PDB entry 3QYM | X-ray diffraction, 3.20 A resolution | chains A and D of the 8 polymer chains in the assembly

[Chain A (and D)]
Molecule: Tumor protein 63
Source organism: Homo sapiens
Notes: fragment: DNA binding domain; chain D of this document is another copy of the same molecule, construct and numbering; everything in this record applies to it too
Reference sequence: Q9H3D4 (P63_HUMAN); residues 127-323 here correspond to UniProt positions 166-362 (UniProt number = residue number + 39)
Amino-acid sequence (203 residues; each row starts with the number of its first residue):
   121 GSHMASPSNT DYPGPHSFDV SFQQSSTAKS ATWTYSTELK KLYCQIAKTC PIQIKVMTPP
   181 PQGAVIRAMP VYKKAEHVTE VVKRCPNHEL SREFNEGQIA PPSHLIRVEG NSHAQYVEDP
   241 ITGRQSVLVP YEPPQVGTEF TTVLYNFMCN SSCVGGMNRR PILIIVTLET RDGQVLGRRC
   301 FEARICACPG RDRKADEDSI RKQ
Unresolved in the structure: 121-125, 144-146, 321-323 (chain D: 121-124, 321-323)
Construct notes: expression tag (121-126)
Swiss-Prot annotation at these positions:
  - DNA-binding region: Asp131 to Gln323
  - region: Arg313 to Gln323 (Interaction with HIPK2)
  - binding site (Zn(2+)): Cys205, His208, Cys269, Cys273
Metal / ion sites: Zn2+: Cys205, His208, Cys269, Cys273
From the paper describing this entry:
  - self-association interface (contacts with another copy of this molecule): Ala195, Glu196
  - disease-associated variants - H208Y, C269Y, C273Y: decreased stability (proposed by the authors, not directly observed)
  - post-translational modification sites: Lys193, Lys194 (citing earlier work)
  - disease-associated variants - K193E, K194E: unchanged stability (proposed by the authors, not directly observed)

[How chain A and chain D interact]
Residue-residue contacts (8; chain A residue first):
  Ile219(A) with Gly230(D)
  Gly230(A) with Gly217(D); Ile219(D)
  Ser232(A) with Ser232(D)
  Gln255(A) with Gln218(D)
  Thr262(A) with Glu216(D)
  Leu264(A) with Glu216(D); Gly217(D)
Also at the interface, not in a pair above, chain A (11 interface residues in all): Lys168, Glu216, Gly217, Glu229, Asn231
Also at the interface, not in a pair above, chain D (9 interface residues in all): Lys168, Glu229, Leu264

[Overview]
The interface between chain A and chain D involves 11 residues on one side and 9 on the other. Curated
annotation (UniProt) lists a DNA-binding region and 4 Zn2+-binding residues on chain A. From the paper: H208Y,
C269Y and C273Y of chain A reduce stability; modification sites Lys193(A) and Lys194(A); 5 substitutions were
tested in all.
Chain A and chain D are both Tumor protein 63 (Homo sapiens); the structure, Structure of p63 DNA Binding
Domain in Complex with a 10 Base Pair A/T Rich Response ..., was determined by X-ray diffraction, deposited
together with 3QYN.
